PDB entry 2F3B | X-ray diffraction, 1.80 A resolution | chain A

[Chain A]
Protein: Fructose-1,6-bisphosphatase 1
From: Sus scrofa
Notes: EC 3.1.3.11
UniProt: P00636 (F16P1_PIG); aligned to UniProt positions 1-338 over residues 0-337 (the alignment contains insertions or deletions, so no single offset holds)
Amino-acid sequence (338 residues; numbered 0 to 337; the number before each row is that of its first residue; numbering starts at 0):
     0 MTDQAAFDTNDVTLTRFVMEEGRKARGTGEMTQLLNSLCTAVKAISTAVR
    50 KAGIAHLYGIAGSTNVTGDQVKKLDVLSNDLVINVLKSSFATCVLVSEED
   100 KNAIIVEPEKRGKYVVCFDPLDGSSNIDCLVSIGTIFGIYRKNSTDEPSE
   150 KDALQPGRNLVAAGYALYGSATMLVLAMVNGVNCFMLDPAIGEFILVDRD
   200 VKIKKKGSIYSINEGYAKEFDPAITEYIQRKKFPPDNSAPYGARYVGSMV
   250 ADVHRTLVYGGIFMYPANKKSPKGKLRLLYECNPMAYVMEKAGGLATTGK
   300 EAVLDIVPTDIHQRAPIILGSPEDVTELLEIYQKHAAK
Disordered / not traced: 0-9, 336-337
Differences from the reference sequence: engineered mutation D10 (Ile in P00636)
Bound ions: Zn2+ site 1: D68, E97 (together with phosphate ion); Zn2+ site 2: E97, D118, L120 (together with phosphate ion); Zn2+ site 3: D118, D121, E280 (together with phosphate ion)
Small-molecule neighbours: 6-O-phosphono-beta-D-fructofuranose (F6P): D68, D121, G122, S123, N212, Y215, R243, Y244, G246, S247, M248, F262, Y264, K274, L275, R276, E280
Swiss-Prot annotation at these positions:
  - binding site (AMP): V17 to G21, T27 to T31, K112, Y113, R140
  - binding site (Mg(2+)): D68, E97, D118, L120, D121, E280
  - binding site (substrate): D121 to S124, N212 to Y215, R243 to M248, Y264, K274 to R276
  - modified residue: T1 (N-acetylthreonine), K150 (N6-succinyllysine), S207 (Phosphoserine), Y215 (Phosphotyrosine), Y244 (Phosphotyrosine), Y264 (Phosphotyrosine)
Reported in the primary citation:
  - conformationally variable residues (helix shift, side-chain flip): D10 to E19

[Summary]
Chain A binds 6-O-phosphono-beta-D-fructofuranose. D68 and E97 form the Zn2+ site 1. E97, D118 and L120 form
the Zn2+ site 2. From UniProt: 13 AMP-binding residues, 6 Mg2+-binding residues and 18 substrate-binding
residues. From the paper: conformational variability at D10.
Chain A is Fructose-1,6-bisphosphatase 1 (Sus scrofa); the structure, Mechanism of displacement of a
catalytically essential loop from the active site of fructose-1,6-bisphosphatase, was determined by X-ray
diffraction, deposited together with 4KXP and 2F3D.
